PDB entry 7R80 | X-ray diffraction, 2.90 A resolution | chains C and E of the 5 polymer chains in the assembly

== Chain C ==
Name: MHC class I antigen
From: Homo sapiens
UniProt: S6BVK3 (S6BVK3_HUMAN); residues 1-276 here correspond to UniProt positions 25-300 (UniProt number = residue number + 24)
Sequence (278 residues; each row starts with the number of its first residue):
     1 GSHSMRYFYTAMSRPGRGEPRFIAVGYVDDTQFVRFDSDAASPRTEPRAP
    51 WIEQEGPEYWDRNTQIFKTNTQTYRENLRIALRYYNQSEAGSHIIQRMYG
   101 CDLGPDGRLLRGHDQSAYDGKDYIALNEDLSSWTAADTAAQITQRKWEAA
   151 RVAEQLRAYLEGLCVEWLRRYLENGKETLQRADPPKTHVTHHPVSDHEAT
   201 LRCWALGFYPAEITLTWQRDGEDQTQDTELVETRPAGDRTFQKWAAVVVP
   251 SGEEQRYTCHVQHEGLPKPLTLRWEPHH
Not modelled in the structure: 275-278
Construct notes: expression tag (277-278)
Disulfide bonds: Cys101-Cys164, Cys203-Cys259
From the paper describing this entry:
  - mutagenesis - N70S (Tm change 10 degC): increased stability in response to QW9S3T

== Chain E ==
Name: Gln-ala-ser-gln-glu-val-lys-asn-trp
Sequence (9 residues; numbered 1 to 9; the number before each row is that of its first residue):
     1 QASQEVKNW

== Interface between chain C and chain E ==
Contacting residue pairs (41; chain C residue first):
  Met5(C) - Gln1(E)
  Tyr7(C) - Gln1(E)  hydrogen bond (side chain-backbone)
  Tyr7(C) - Ala2(E)
  Tyr9(C) - Ala2(E)
  Tyr59(C) - Gln1(E)
  Arg62(C) - Gln1(E)  hydrogen bond
  Arg62(C) - Ala2(E)  hydrogen bond (side chain-backbone)
  Arg62(C) - Gln4(E)  hydrogen bond
  Asn63(C) - Gln1(E)  hydrogen bond
  Asn63(C) - Ala2(E)  hydrogen bond (side chain-backbone)
  Ile66(C) - Ala2(E)
  Ile66(C) - Ser3(E)
  Ile66(C) - Gln4(E)
  Phe67(C) - Ala2(E)  hydrophobic
  Asn77(C) - Lys7(E)  hydrogen bond (side chain-backbone)
  Asn77(C) - Asn8(E)
  Asn77(C) - Trp9(E)  hydrogen bond (side chain-backbone)
  Ile80(C) - Trp9(E)
  Tyr84(C) - Trp9(E)  hydrogen bond (side chain-backbone)
  Ile95(C) - Trp9(E)  hydrophobic
  Arg97(C) - Lys7(E)
  Tyr99(C) - Ala2(E)
  Tyr99(C) - Ser3(E)  hydrogen bond (side chain-backbone)
  Asp114(C) - Lys7(E)  salt bridge
  Tyr123(C) - Trp9(E)  hydrophobic
  Trp133(C) - Lys7(E)
  Thr143(C) - Trp9(E)  hydrogen bond (side chain-backbone)
  Lys146(C) - Trp9(E)  hydrogen bond (side chain-backbone)
  Trp147(C) - Lys7(E)
  Trp147(C) - Asn8(E)  hydrogen bond (side chain-backbone)
  Trp147(C) - Trp9(E)
  Val152(C) - Lys7(E)
  Leu156(C) - Ser3(E)
  Leu156(C) - Glu5(E)
  Leu156(C) - Lys7(E)
  Tyr159(C) - Gln1(E)  hydrogen bond (side chain-backbone)
  Tyr159(C) - Ala2(E)
  Tyr159(C) - Ser3(E)
  Leu163(C) - Gln1(E)
  Trp167(C) - Gln1(E)
  Tyr171(C) - Gln1(E)  hydrogen bond (side chain-backbone)
Interface residues without a listed pair, chain C (32 interface residues in all): Thr73, Tyr74, Ala81, Ser116, Ala117, Gln155
Interface residues without a listed pair, chain E (9 interface residues in all): Val6

== In short ==
The interface between chain C and chain E involves 32 residues on one side and 9 on the other, with 15
hydrogen bonds and 1 salt bridge. Among the polar pairs are Asp114(C)-Lys7(E), Tyr7(C)-Gln1(E) and
Arg62(C)-Gln1(E). From the paper: N70S of chain C increases stability in response to QW9S3T.
Chain C is MHC class I antigen (Homo sapiens) and chain E is Gln-ala-ser-gln-glu-val-lys-asn-trp; the
structure, Crystal structure of C3 TCR complex with QW9-bound HLA-B*5301, was determined by X-ray diffraction
together with 7R7V, 7R7W, 7R7X, 7R7Y and 7R7Z from the same study.
